PDB entry 6Z9V | X-ray diffraction, 2.01 A resolution | chains A and C of the 3 polymer chains in the assembly

Chain A:
Molecule: MHC class I antigen
Organism: Homo sapiens
Reference sequence: A0A5B8RNS7 (A0A5B8RNS7_HUMAN); residues 1-276 here correspond to UniProt positions 25-300 (UniProt number = residue number + 24)
Sequence (276 residues; each row starts with the number of its first residue):
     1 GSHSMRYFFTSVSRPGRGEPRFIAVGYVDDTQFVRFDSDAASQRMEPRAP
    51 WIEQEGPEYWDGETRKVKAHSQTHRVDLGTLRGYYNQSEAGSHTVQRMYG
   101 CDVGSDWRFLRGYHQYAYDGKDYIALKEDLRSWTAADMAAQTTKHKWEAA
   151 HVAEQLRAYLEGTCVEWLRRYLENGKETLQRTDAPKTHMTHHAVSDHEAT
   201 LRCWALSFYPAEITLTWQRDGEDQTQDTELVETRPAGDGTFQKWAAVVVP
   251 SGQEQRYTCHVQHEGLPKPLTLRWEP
Cystine bridges: Cys101-Cys164, Cys203-Cys259
Residues lining bound ligands: 1-ethoxy-2-(2-ethoxyethoxy)ethane (P4G): Lys66, Gln155, Leu156, Tyr159, Thr163

Chain C:
Molecule: Ile-ile-gly-trp-met-trp-ile-pro-val
Sequence (9 residues; numbered 1 to 9; the number before each row is that of its first residue):
     1 IIGWMWIPV
Residues lining bound ligands: 1-ethoxy-2-(2-ethoxyethoxy)ethane (P4G): Ile1, Ile2, Gly3, Trp4, Met5, Trp6

Interface between chain A and chain C:
Residue-residue contacts (42):
  Tyr7(A) - Ile1(C)  hydrogen bond (side chain-backbone)
  Tyr7(A) - Ile2(C)  hydrophobic
  Met45(A) - Ile2(C)  hydrophobic
  Tyr59(A) - Ile1(C)  hydrophobic
  Glu63(A) - Ile1(C)
  Glu63(A) - Ile2(C)  hydrogen bond (side chain-backbone)
  Lys66(A) - Ile1(C)
  Lys66(A) - Ile2(C)  hydrogen bond (side chain-backbone)
  Lys66(A) - Gly3(C)
  Lys66(A) - Trp4(C)
  Val67(A) - Ile2(C)
  Ala69(A) - Trp4(C)
  His70(A) - Trp6(C)
  Thr73(A) - Trp6(C)  hydrogen bond (side chain-backbone)
  Thr73(A) - Ile7(C)
  Thr73(A) - Pro8(C)
  Asp77(A) - Pro8(C)
  Asp77(A) - Val9(C)  hydrogen bond (side chain-backbone)
  Thr80(A) - Val9(C)
  Leu81(A) - Val9(C)  hydrophobic
  Tyr84(A) - Val9(C)  hydrogen bond (side chain-backbone)
  Arg97(A) - Trp6(C)
  Tyr99(A) - Ile2(C)
  Tyr99(A) - Gly3(C)  hydrogen bond (side chain-backbone)
  Tyr99(A) - Trp6(C)  hydrophobic
  His114(A) - Trp6(C)
  Tyr116(A) - Val9(C)
  Thr143(A) - Val9(C)  hydrogen bond (side chain-backbone)
  Lys146(A) - Ile7(C)
  Lys146(A) - Pro8(C)  hydrogen bond (side chain-backbone)
  Lys146(A) - Val9(C)  hydrogen bond (side chain-backbone)
  Trp147(A) - Ile7(C)
  Trp147(A) - Pro8(C)  hydrogen bond (side chain-backbone)
  Trp147(A) - Val9(C)  hydrophobic
  Val152(A) - Ile7(C)  hydrophobic
  Gln155(A) - Met5(C)
  Tyr159(A) - Ile1(C)  hydrogen bond (side chain-backbone)
  Tyr159(A) - Ile2(C)
  Tyr159(A) - Gly3(C)
  Thr163(A) - Ile1(C)
  Trp167(A) - Ile1(C)
  Tyr171(A) - Ile1(C)  hydrogen bond (side chain-backbone)
Other interface residues (no listed pair), chain A (31 interface residues in all): Met5, Phe9, Arg65, Tyr123, Leu156

Summary:
The interface between chain A and chain C involves 31 residues on one side and 9 on the other; the contacts
include 13 hydrogen bonds. Polar pairs include Tyr7(A)-Ile1(C), Glu63(A)-Ile2(C) and Lys66(A)-Ile2(C).
1-ethoxy-2-(2-ethoxyethoxy)ethane is bound between chain A and chain C.
Here chain A is MHC class I antigen (Homo sapiens) and chain C is Ile-ile-gly-trp-met-trp-ile-pro-val. Entry
6Z9V (Human Class I Major Histocompatibility Complex, A02 allele, presenting IIGWMWIPV) was determined by
X-ray diffraction (same publication as 6Z9W and 6Z9X).
